Entry 5AIV (X-ray diffraction, 2.04 A resolution); this record covers chains A and B.

[Chain A (and B)]
Molecule: Hematopoietic prostaglandin D synthase
From: Homo sapiens
Notes: EC 5.3.99.2, 2.5.1.18; chain B of this document is another copy of the same molecule, construct and numbering; everything in this record applies to it too
UniProtKB: O60760 (HPGDS_HUMAN); numbering as in UniProt (aligned over 2-199)
Amino-acid sequence (199 residues; numbered 1 to 199; the number before each row is that of its first residue):
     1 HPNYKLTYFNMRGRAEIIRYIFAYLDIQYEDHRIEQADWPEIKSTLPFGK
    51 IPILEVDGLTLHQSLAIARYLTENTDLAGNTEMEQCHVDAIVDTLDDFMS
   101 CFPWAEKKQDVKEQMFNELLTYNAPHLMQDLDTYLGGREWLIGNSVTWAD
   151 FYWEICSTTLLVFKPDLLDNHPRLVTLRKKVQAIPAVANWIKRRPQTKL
Disordered / not traced: 1
Sequence notes: expression tag (1); conflict Glu73 (Lys in O60760)
Curated features (UniProtKB/Swiss-Prot):
  - binding site (glutathione): Tyr8, Arg14, Trp39, Gly49 to Ile51, Gln63, Ser64
  - mutagenesis: Asp93 (D93N: Loss of activation by calcium or magnesium ions), Asp96 (D96N: Increases PGD2 synthesis. Loss of activation by calcium or magnesium ions), Asp97 (D97N: Reduces PGD2 synthesis by 99%. Loss of activation by calcium or magnesium ions)
Ligand contacts:
  - glutathione (GSH): Tyr8, Phe9, Arg14, Trp39, Lys43, Gly49, Lys50, Ile51, Pro52, Gln63, Ser64
  - M1W (3-(1H-indol-4-yl)-N-(3-methoxypropyl)-1,2,4-oxadiazole-5-carboxamide): Phe9, Met11, Gly13, Arg14, Gln36, Asp96, Met99, Ser100, Trp104, Ala105, Tyr152, Cys156, Leu199

[Chain A / chain B interface]
Residue-residue contacts - 52 pairs, chain A then chain B:
  Pro47(A) - Asp130(B)
  Phe48(A) - Ile91(B)  hydrophobic
  Phe48(A) - Thr94(B)
  Phe48(A) - Asp130(B)
  Phe48(A) - Leu131(B)  hydrophobic
  Phe48(A) - Tyr134(B)  hydrophobic
  Leu59(A) - Met83(B)  hydrophobic
  Leu61(A) - Met83(B)  hydrophobic
  Leu61(A) - His87(B)
  His62(A) - Ala90(B)
  His62(A) - Thr94(B)
  Gln63(A) - Ala90(B)
  Gln63(A) - Asp93(B)
  Gln63(A) - Thr94(B)  hydrogen bond
  Gln63(A) - Asp97(B)  hydrogen bond
  Ala66(A) - Cys86(B)
  Ala66(A) - Asp89(B)
  Ala66(A) - Ala90(B)
  Arg69(A) - Arg69(B)
  Arg69(A) - Asp89(B)  salt bridge
  Tyr70(A) - Glu82(B)
  Tyr70(A) - Met83(B)
  Tyr70(A) - Cys86(B)  hydrophobic
  Glu73(A) - Glu82(B)
  Glu73(A) - Gln85(B)  hydrogen bond
  Asn74(A) - Glu82(B)  hydrogen bond
  Glu82(A) - Tyr70(B)
  Glu82(A) - Glu73(B)
  Glu82(A) - Asn74(B)
  Met83(A) - Leu61(B)  hydrophobic
  Met83(A) - Tyr70(B)
  Gln85(A) - Glu73(B)
  Cys86(A) - Leu61(B)  hydrophobic
  Cys86(A) - Ala66(B)
  Cys86(A) - Tyr70(B)  hydrophobic
  His87(A) - Leu59(B)
  His87(A) - Leu61(B)
  Asp89(A) - Ala66(B)
  Asp89(A) - Arg69(B)  salt bridge
  Ala90(A) - His62(B)
  Ala90(A) - Gln63(B)
  Ala90(A) - Ala66(B)
  Ile91(A) - Phe48(B)  hydrophobic
  Asp93(A) - Gln63(B)
  Thr94(A) - Phe48(B)
  Thr94(A) - His62(B)
  Thr94(A) - Gln63(B)  hydrogen bond
  Asp97(A) - Gln63(B)  hydrogen bond
  Asp130(A) - Pro47(B)
  Asp130(A) - Phe48(B)
  Leu131(A) - Phe48(B)  hydrophobic
  Tyr134(A) - Phe48(B)  hydrophobic
Interface residues without a listed pair, chain A (29 interface residues in all): Val56, Leu65, Ile67, Leu127
Interface residues without a listed pair, chain B (27 interface residues in all): Leu65, Ile67

[Summary]
The interface between chain A and chain B involves 29 residues on one side and 27 on the other; the contacts
include 6 hydrogen bonds and 2 salt bridges. Polar contacts include Arg69(A)-Asp89(B), Gln63(A)-Thr94(B) and
Gln63(A)-Asp97(B). Bound to chain A: compound M1W and glutathione.
Both chains are Hematopoietic prostaglandin D synthase (Homo sapiens). Entry 5AIV (Complex of human
hematopoietic prostagandin D2 synthase (hH-PGDS) in complex with an active site inhibitor) was determined by
X-ray diffraction (same publication as 5AIS and 5AIX).
